Entry 4AM0 (X-ray diffraction, 3.02 A resolution); this record covers chains A and B of the 3 polymer chains in the assembly.

Chain A:
Protein: Fab 2H12, heavy chain
Source organism: Homo sapiens
Notes: antibody fragment or engineered binder
Sequence (217 residues; row label = number of the first residue in the row):
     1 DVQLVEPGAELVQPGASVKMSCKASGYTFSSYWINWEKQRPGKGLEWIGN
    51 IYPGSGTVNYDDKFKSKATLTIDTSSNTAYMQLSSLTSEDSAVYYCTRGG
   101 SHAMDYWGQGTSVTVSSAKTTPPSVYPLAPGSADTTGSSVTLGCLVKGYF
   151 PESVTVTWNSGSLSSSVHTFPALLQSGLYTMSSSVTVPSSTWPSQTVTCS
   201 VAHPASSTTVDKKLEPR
Unresolved in the structure: 132-137
Cystine bridges: Cys22-Cys96, Cys144-Cys199

Chain B:
Protein: Fab 2H12, light chain
Source organism: Homo sapiens
Notes: antibody fragment or engineered binder
Sequence (212 residues; row label = number of the first residue in the row):
     1 DIVMTQSQKFMSTSVGDRVSITCKASQNVRTSVAWYQQKPGQSPKALIYL
    51 ASNRHTGVPDRFTGSGSGTDFTLTISNVQSEDLADYFCLQHWTYPYTFGG
   101 GTKLEIKRADAAPTVSIFPPSSEQLTSGGASVVCFLNNFYPKDINVKWKI
   151 DGSERQNGVLNSWTDQDSKDSTYSMSSTLTLTKDEYERHNSYTCEATHKT
   201 STSPIVKSFNRN
Cystine bridges: Cys23-Cys88, Cys134-Cys194

Interface between chain A and chain B:
Pairs across the interface (72):
  Glu37(A) with Phe98(B)
  Gln39(A) with Gln38(B)
  Leu45(A) with Phe87(B), hydrophobic; Phe98(B)
  Glu46(A) with Phe98(B)
  Trp47(A) with Tyr94(B), hydrophobic; Pro95(B), hydrophobic; Tyr96(B); Phe98(B)
  Asn50(A) with Tyr94(B), hydrogen bond
  Asn59(A) with Tyr94(B), hydrogen bond
  Asp61(A) with Pro95(B)
  Tyr95(A) with Gln38(B), hydrogen bond; Gln42(B); Ser43(B)
  Ser101(A) with Leu50(B); His91(B)
  His102(A) with Tyr49(B); Leu50(B)
  Ala103(A) with Tyr36(B); His91(B)
  Met104(A) with Tyr36(B), hydrogen bond (backbone-side chain); Leu89(B), hydrophobic; Phe98(B), hydrophobic
  Asp105(A) with Ala46(B)
  Trp107(A) with Tyr36(B); Pro44(B); Phe98(B), hydrophobic
  Gly108(A) with Ser43(B), hydrogen bond (backbone-side chain)
  Gln109(A) with Ser43(B)
  Tyr126(A) with Ser121(B); Glu123(B); Gln124(B); Ser127(B), hydrogen bond
  Pro127(A) with Ser121(B); Glu123(B)
  Leu128(A) with Phe118(B); Val133(B), hydrophobic; Phe135(B), hydrophobic
  Ala129(A) with Phe118(B); Pro119(B)
  Pro130(A) with Phe118(B)
  Thr141(A) with Ser116(B); Phe118(B)
  Gly143(A) with Phe135(B)
  Leu145(A) with Ser131(B)
  Lys147(A) with Gln124(B); Ser131(B); Thr180(B)
  His168(A) with Asn137(B); Asn138(B), hydrogen bond; Ser174(B), hydrogen bond
  Thr169(A) with Thr164(B)
  Phe170(A) with Phe135(B), hydrophobic; Asn137(B); Ser162(B); Thr164(B); Ser174(B); Met175(B); Ser176(B)
  Pro171(A) with Ser162(B), hydrogen bond (backbone-side chain); Trp163(B)
  Leu173(A) with Leu160(B), hydrophobic; Asn161(B); Ser162(B)
  Gln175(A) with Leu160(B); Thr180(B)
  Ser182(A) with Phe135(B); Ser176(B), hydrogen bond
  Ser184(A) with Phe135(B); Asn137(B), hydrogen bond
  Lys212(A) with Glu123(B), salt bridge
Also at the interface, not in a pair above, chain A (41 interface residues in all): Trp33, Asn35, Gly44, Gly131, Leu142, Ser183
Also at the interface, not in a pair above, chain B (40 interface residues in all): Ala34, His55, Gly100, Ile117

Summary:
41 residues of chain A and 40 residues of chain B are in contact, with 11 hydrogen bonds and 1 salt bridge.
Polar pairs include Lys212(A)-Glu123(B), Asn50(A)-Tyr94(B) and Asn59(A)-Tyr94(B).
Here chain A is Fab 2H12, heavy chain and chain B is Fab 2H12, light chain, both from Homo sapiens. Entry 4AM0
(Structure of Dengue virus strain 4 DIII in complex with Fab 2H12) was determined by X-ray diffraction
together with 4AL8 and 4ALA from the same study.
